Entry 7BUB (electron microscopy, 4.20 A resolution (low resolution: residue-level contacts below are approximate; hydrogen-bond / salt-bridge calls are withheld)); this record covers chains A and H of the 10 polymer chains in the assembly.

== Chain A ==
Name: Dengue virus serotype2 E protein
Source organism: Dengue virus 2
Chain sequence (495 residues; numbered 1 to 495; the number before each row is that of its first residue):
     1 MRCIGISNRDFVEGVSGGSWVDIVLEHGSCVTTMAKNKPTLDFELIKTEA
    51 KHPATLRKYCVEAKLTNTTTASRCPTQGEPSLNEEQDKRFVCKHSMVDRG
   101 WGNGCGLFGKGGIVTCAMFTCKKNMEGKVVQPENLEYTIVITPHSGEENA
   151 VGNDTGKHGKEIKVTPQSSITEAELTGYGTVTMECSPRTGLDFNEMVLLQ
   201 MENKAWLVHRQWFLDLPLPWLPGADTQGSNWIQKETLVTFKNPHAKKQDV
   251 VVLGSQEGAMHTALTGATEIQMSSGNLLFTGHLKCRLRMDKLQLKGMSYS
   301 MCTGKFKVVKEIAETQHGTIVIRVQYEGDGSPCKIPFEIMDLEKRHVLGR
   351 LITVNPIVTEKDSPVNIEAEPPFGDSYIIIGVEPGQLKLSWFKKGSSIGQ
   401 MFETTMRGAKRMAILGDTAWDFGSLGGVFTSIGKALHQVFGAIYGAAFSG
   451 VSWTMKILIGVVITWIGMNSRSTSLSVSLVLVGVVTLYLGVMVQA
Covalently attached groups: N-acetylglucosamine (NAG) linked to Asn67, Asn153

== Chain H ==
Name: SIgN-3C Fab heavy chain
Source organism: Homo sapiens
Notes: antibody fragment or engineered binder
Chain sequence (132 residues; each row starts with the number of its first residue):
     1 EVQLVQSGPDVEKPGASVKVSCKASGYTFTSNYIHWVRQAPGQGLEWMGV
    51 INPRGGSTASAQKFQGRITMTRDTSTSTVYMELSSLRSDDTAVYYCARGG
   101 RALFYDSYTTPRDGGSWWFDPWGQGSLVTVSS
Disulfides: Cys22-Cys96

== Interface between chain A and chain H ==
Pairs across the interface (20):
  Thr68(A) with Arg72(H)
  Thr69(A) with Gly55(H); Arg72(H)
  Thr70(A) with Gly55(H); Gly56(H); Ser57(H)
  Ala71(A) with Ser57(H)
  Arg73(A) with Tyr108(H)
  Cys74(A) with Tyr108(H)
  Asn83(A) with Thr58(H); Thr69(H); Met70(H)
  Arg99(A) with Tyr108(H)
  Trp101(A) with Thr110(H)
  Gly102(A) with Leu103(H)
  Asn103(A) with Ala102(H); Leu103(H); Phe104(H)
  Gly104(A) with Pro111(H)
  Cys105(A) with Tyr108(H)
Also at the interface, not in a pair above, chain A (16 interface residues in all): Asn67, Leu82, Lys247
Also at the interface, not in a pair above, chain H (15 interface residues in all): Arg54, Tyr105

== In short ==
Chain A and chain H form an interface of 16 and 15 residues respectively.
Here chain A is Dengue virus serotype2 E protein (Dengue virus 2) and chain H is SIgN-3C Fab heavy chain (Homo
sapiens). Entry 7BUB (Cryo-EM structure of Dengue virus serotype 2 complexed with Fab SIgN-3C at pH 6.5) was
determined by electron microscopy (same publication as 7BU8, 7BUA, 7BUD, 7BUE and 7BUF).
